PDB entry 7TYN | electron microscopy, 2.60 A resolution | chains P and R of the 6 polymer chains in the assembly

== Chain P ==
Name: Calcitonin-1
UniProtKB: B5XGR7 (B5XGR7_SALSA); residues 1-32 here correspond to UniProt positions 90-121 (UniProt number = residue number + 89)
Sequence (33 residues; each row starts with the number of its first residue):
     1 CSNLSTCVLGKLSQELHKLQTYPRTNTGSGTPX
Sequence notes: amidation (33)
Modified residues: NH2 (amino group) at position 33
Disulfide bonds: Cys1-Cys7

== Chain R ==
Name: Calcitonin receptor
Organism: Homo sapiens
UniProtKB: P30988 (CALCR_HUMAN), isoform P30988-2; residues 25-474 here = UniProt positions 25-474
Sequence (501 residues; row label = number of the first residue in the row; numbers below 1 keep their minus sign (Met-7 is residue -7)):
    -7 MKTIIALSYIFCLVFADYKDDDDLEVLFQGPAAFSNQTYPTIEPKPFLYV
    43 VGRKKMMDAQYKCYDRMQQLPAYQGEGPYCNRTWDGWLCWDDTPAGVLSY
    93 QFCPDYFPDFDPSEKVTKYCDEKGVWFKHPENNRTWSNYTMCNAFTPEKL
   143 KNAYVLYYLAIVGHSLSIFTLVISLGIFVFFRSLGCQRVTLHKNMFLTYI
   193 LNSMIIIIHLVEVVPNGELVRRDPVSCKILHFFHQYMMACNYFWMLCEGI
   243 YLHTLIVVAVFTEKQRLRWYYLLGWGFPLVPTTIHAITRAVYFNDNCWLS
   293 VETHLLYIIHGPVMAALVVNFFFLLNIVRVLVTKMRETHEAESHMYLKAV
   343 KATMILVPLLGIQFVVFPWRPSNKMLGKIYDYVMHSLIHFQGFFVATIYC
   393 FCNNEVQTTVKRQWAQFKIQWNQRWGRRPSNRSARAAAAAAEAGDIPIYI
   443 CHQELRNEPANNQGEESAEIIPLNIIEQESSAPAGLEVLFQGPHHHHHHH
   493 H
Unresolved in the structure: -7 to 36, 410-493
Sequence notes: expression tag (-7 to 24, 475-493); conflict Leu447 (Pro in P30988)
Swiss-Prot annotation at these positions:
  - glycosylation (N-linked (GlcNAc...) asparagine): Asn28, Asn73, Asn125, Asn130
  - natural variant: Leu447 (L447P: Probable protective factor against osteoporosis)
Disulfide bonds: Cys55-Cys81, Cys72-Cys112, Cys95-Cys134, Cys219-Cys289
Glycans and other covalent adducts: N-acetylglucosamine (NAG) linked to Asn73, Asn130
Small-molecule neighbours: P42 ((2S)-2-{[(1R)-1-hydroxyhexadecyl]oxy}-3-{[(1R)-1-hydroxyoctadecyl]oxy}propyl 2-(trimethylammonio)ethyl phosphate): Lys143, Tyr146, Val147, Tyr150, Leu151, Ile153, Val154, Ser157, Leu158, Phe382, Phe385, Phe393

== Chain P / chain R interface ==
Contacting residue pairs (82; chain P residue first):
  Cys1(P) with Val293(R), hydrophobic; Leu298(R), hydrophobic; Tyr299(R); His302(R)
  Ser2(P) with Glu294(R), hydrogen bond
  Asn3(P) with Pro360(R); Trp361(R); Arg362(R), hydrogen bond (backbone-backbone)
  Leu4(P) with Tyr299(R), hydrophobic; Met306(R), hydrophobic; Pro360(R); Trp361(R), hydrophobic
  Ser5(P) with Phe356(R), hydrogen bond (side chain-backbone); Phe359(R); Pro360(R), hydrogen bond (backbone-backbone); Tyr372(R); Met376(R); Ile380(R)
  Thr6(P) with Tyr234(R); His302(R); Val305(R); Met306(R); Leu309(R); Phe356(R)
  Cys7(P) with His302(R), hydrogen bond
  Val8(P) with His377(R); Ile380(R), hydrophobic
  Leu9(P) with Ile198(R), hydrophobic; His381(R)
  Gly10(P) with Val293(R)
  Lys11(P) with Arg362(R)
  Leu12(P) with Ala145(R); Leu148(R); His377(R)
  Ser13(P) with Leu202(R); Val206(R)
  Gln14(P) with Leu291(R); Ser292(R), hydrogen bond; Val293(R), hydrogen bond (side chain-backbone); Glu294(R)
  Leu16(P) with Ala145(R); Tyr149(R), hydrophobic; Val206(R), hydrophobic
  His17(P) with Val212(R); Leu291(R)
  Lys18(P) with Pro100(R), hydrogen bond (side chain-backbone)
  Leu19(P) with Thr138(R); Lys141(R); Leu142(R), hydrophobic
  Gln20(P) with Tyr146(R), hydrogen bond; Pro207(R)
  Thr21(P) with Gly209(R); Arg213(R)
  Tyr22(P) with Pro38(R), hydrophobic; Leu40(R); Tyr41(R), hydrophobic; Pro100(R), hydrophobic; Asn288(R)
  Pro23(P) with Tyr41(R); Asp101(R)
  Arg24(P) with Asp101(R); Asn135(R), hydrogen bond (side chain-backbone)
  Thr25(P) with Trp79(R); Asp101(R), hydrogen bond (backbone-side chain); Phe102(R)
  Thr27(P) with Trp128(R); Tyr131(R); Thr132(R)
  Gly28(P) with Trp128(R), hydrogen bond (backbone-side chain)
  Ser29(P) with His121(R); Glu123(R); Asn124(R); Trp128(R)
  Thr31(P) with Trp128(R), hydrogen bond (backbone-side chain)
  Pro32(P) with Asp77(R); Trp79(R), hydrophobic; Thr127(R); Trp128(R); Ser129(R); Tyr131(R), hydrophobic
  NH2_33(P) with Ser129(R), hydrogen bond (backbone-backbone); Tyr131(R)
Interface residues without a listed pair, chain P (31 interface residues in all): Gly30
Interface residues without a listed pair, chain R (60 interface residues in all): Gly78, Phe99, Ala136, Ala152, His201, His226, Met230

== Summary ==
31 residues of chain P face 60 of chain R across their interface, with 14 hydrogen bonds. Polar pairs include
Ser2(P)-Glu294(R), Ser5(P)-Phe356(R) and Cys7(P)-His302(R). Ligands of chain R: compound P42.
N-acetylglucosamine is covalently linked to Asn73(R) and Asn130(R).
Chain P is Calcitonin-1 and chain R is Calcitonin receptor (Homo sapiens); the structure, Calcitonin Receptor
in complex with Gs and salmon calcitonin peptide, was determined by electron microscopy (same publication as
7TYF, 7TYH, 7TYI, 7TYL, 7TYO, 7TYW and 3 further entries).
